PDB entry 7UYN | X-ray diffraction, 1.65 A resolution | chains A and B of the 3 polymer chains in the assembly

== Chain A ==
Protein: reverse transcriptase
Source organism: Moloney murine leukemia virus
Notes: fragment: N-terminal fragment
UniProt: Q8UN00 (Q8UN00_MLVMO); residues 24-278 here correspond to UniProt positions 683-937 (UniProt number = residue number + 659)
Amino-acid sequence (266 residues; each row starts with the number of its first residue):
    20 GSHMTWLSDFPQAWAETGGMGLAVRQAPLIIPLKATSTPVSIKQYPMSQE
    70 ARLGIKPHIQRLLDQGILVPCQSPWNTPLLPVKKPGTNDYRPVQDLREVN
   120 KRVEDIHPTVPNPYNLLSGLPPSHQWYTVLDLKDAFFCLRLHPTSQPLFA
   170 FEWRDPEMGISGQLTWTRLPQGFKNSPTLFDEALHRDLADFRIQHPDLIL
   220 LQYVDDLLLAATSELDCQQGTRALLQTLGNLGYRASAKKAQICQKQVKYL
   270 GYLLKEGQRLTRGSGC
Disordered / not traced: 20-23, 102-108, 279-285
Sequence notes: expression tag (20-23, 279-285); conflict Asn249 (Asp908 in Q8UN00)
Reported in the primary citation:
  - binding site for the 8-nt DNA strand (chain B): Arg116

== Chain B ==
Molecule: 8-nt DNA strand
Sequence (8 nucleotides; row label = number of the first residue in the row):
     1 CTTXXXXX
Modified residues: IGU (2'-deoxyisoguanine-5'-monophosphate) at position 4, 1WA (2-amino-8-(2-deoxy-5-O-phosphono-beta-D-erythro-pentofuranosyl)-4-hydroxy-1H-imidazo[1,2-a][1,3,5]triazine-5,8-diium) at position 5, 1WA (2-amino-8-(2-deoxy-5-O-phosphono-beta-D-erythro-pentofuranosyl)-4-hydroxy-1H-imidazo[1,2-a][1,3,5]triazine-5,8-diium) at position 6, IGU (2'-deoxyisoguanine-5'-monophosphate) at position 7, IGU (2'-deoxyisoguanine-5'-monophosphate) at position 8

== How chain A and chain B interact ==
Residue-residue contacts - 7 pairs, chain A then chain B:
  Tyr64(A) with DC1(B), sugar contact; DT2(B), sugar contact
  Leu99(A) with DC1(B), base contact
  Pro100(A) with DC1(B), sugar contact
  Arg116(A) with DT2(B), hydrogen bond to the base; DT3(B), hydrogen bond to the sugar
  Lys120(A) with IGU_4(B), salt bridge to the phosphate
Interface residues without a listed pair, chain A (6 interface residues in all): Val101

== In short ==
6 residues of chain A face 4 of chain B across their interface; the contacts include 2 hydrogen bonds and 1
salt bridge. Polar contacts include Arg116(A)-DT2(B), Arg116(A)-DT3(B) and Lys120(A)-IGU_4(B). The paper
reports a binding site for the 8-nt DNA strand (chain B) at Arg116(A).
Chain A is reverse transcriptase (Moloney murine leukemia virus) and chain B is an 8-nt DNA strand; the
structure, Crystal structure of B-form alien DNA 5'-CTTBPPBBSSZZSAAG in a host-guest complex with the
N-terminal fragment of ..., was determined by X-ray diffraction together with 7UYO and 7UYP from the same
study.
